PDB entry 4NQZ | X-ray diffraction, 2.60 A resolution | chains A and C of the 4 polymer chains in the assembly

Chain A (and C):
Protein: Enoyl-[acyl-carrier-protein] reductase [NADH] FabI
From: Pseudomonas aeruginosa
Notes: EC 1.3.1.9; chain C of this document is another copy of the same molecule, construct and numbering; everything in this record applies to it too
UniProt: Q9ZFE4 (FABI_PSEAE); numbering as in UniProt (aligned over 1-265)
Amino-acid sequence (273 residues; numbered 1 to 273; the number before each row is that of its first residue):
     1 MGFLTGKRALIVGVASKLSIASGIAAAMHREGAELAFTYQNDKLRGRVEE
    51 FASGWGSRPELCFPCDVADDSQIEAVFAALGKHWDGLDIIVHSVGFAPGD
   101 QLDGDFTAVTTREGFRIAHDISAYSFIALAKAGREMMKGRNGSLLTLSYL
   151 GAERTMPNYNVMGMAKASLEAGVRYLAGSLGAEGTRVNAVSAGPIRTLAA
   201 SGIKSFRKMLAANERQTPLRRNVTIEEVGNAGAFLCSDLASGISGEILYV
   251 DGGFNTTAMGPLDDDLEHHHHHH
Not modelled in the structure: 1, 198-207, 260-273 (chain C: 1, 196-208, 260-273)
Construct notes: expression tag (266-273)

Chain A / chain C interface:
Contacting residue pairs (53):
  Phe3(A) - Leu239(C)  hydrophobic
  Arg30(A) - Leu239(C)
  Arg174(A) - Thr256(C)
  Ala177(A) - Pro218(C)
  Gly181(A) - Pro218(C)
  Ala182(A) - Pro218(C)  hydrogen bond (backbone-backbone)
  Ala182(A) - Arg220(C)
  Pro218(A) - Ala177(C)
  Pro218(A) - Gly181(C)
  Pro218(A) - Ala182(C)  hydrogen bond (backbone-backbone)
  Leu219(A) - Gly181(C)
  Leu219(A) - Arg186(C)
  Leu219(A) - Ser241(C)
  Leu219(A) - Ser244(C)
  Arg220(A) - Ala182(C)
  Arg221(A) - Ser241(C)  hydrogen bond (side chain-backbone)
  Val223(A) - Gly242(C)
  Glu227(A) - Ser241(C)  hydrogen bond
  Glu227(A) - Gly242(C)  hydrogen bond (side chain-backbone)
  Asn230(A) - Leu239(C)
  Ala231(A) - Phe234(C)  hydrophobic
  Phe234(A) - Ala231(C)  hydrophobic
  Phe234(A) - Phe234(C)  hydrophobic
  Leu239(A) - Phe3(C)  hydrophobic
  Leu239(A) - Asn230(C)
  Ser241(A) - Leu219(C)
  Ser241(A) - Arg221(C)  hydrogen bond (backbone-side chain)
  Ser241(A) - Glu227(C)  hydrogen bond
  Gly242(A) - Val223(C)
  Gly242(A) - Glu227(C)  hydrogen bond (backbone-side chain)
  Gly242(A) - Val250(C)
  Gly242(A) - Asp251(C)  hydrogen bond (backbone-backbone)
  Gly242(A) - Gly252(C)  hydrogen bond (backbone-backbone)
  Ile243(A) - Leu248(C)  hydrophobic
  Ser244(A) - Gly253(C)  hydrogen bond (backbone-backbone)
  Gly245(A) - Thr256(C)
  Glu246(A) - Ile247(C)
  Glu246(A) - Leu248(C)
  Glu246(A) - Tyr249(C)  hydrogen bond (side chain-backbone)
  Glu246(A) - Asn255(C)
  Ile247(A) - Glu246(C)
  Leu248(A) - Glu246(C)
  Leu248(A) - Leu248(C)  hydrophobic
  Tyr249(A) - Ile243(C)
  Tyr249(A) - Glu246(C)  hydrogen bond (backbone-side chain)
  Val250(A) - Gly242(C)
  Val250(A) - Ile243(C)  hydrophobic
  Asp251(A) - Gly242(C)
  Gly252(A) - Gly242(C)  hydrogen bond (backbone-backbone)
  Gly252(A) - Ser244(C)
  Gly253(A) - Ser244(C)
  Thr256(A) - Arg174(C)
  Thr256(A) - Gly245(C)
Interface residues without a listed pair, chain A (33 interface residues in all): Gly178, Arg186, Asn255
Interface residues without a listed pair, chain C (34 interface residues in all): Arg30, Gly178, Thr185

Overview:
33 residues of chain A face 34 of chain C across their interface; the contacts include 14 hydrogen bonds.
Among the polar pairs are Arg221(A)-Ser241(C), Glu227(A)-Ser241(C) and Glu227(A)-Gly242(C).
Both chains are Enoyl-[acyl-carrier-protein] reductase [NADH] FabI (Pseudomonas aeruginosa). Entry 4NQZ
(Crystal Structure of the Pseudomonas aeruginosa Enoyl-Acyl Carrier Protein Reductase (FabI) in apo form) was
determined by X-ray diffraction (same publication as 4NR0).
